PDB entry 1TKP | X-ray diffraction, 2.20 A resolution | chains A and C of the 4 polymer chains in the assembly

== Chain A (and C) ==
Name: Iron-rich dpsA-homolog protein
Source organism: Halobacterium salinarum
Notes: chain C of this document is another copy of the same molecule, construct and numbering; everything in this record applies to it too
Reference sequence: Q9HMP7 (DPSA_HALN1); numbering as in UniProt (aligned over 1-182)
Amino-acid sequence (182 residues; numbered 1 to 182; the number before each row is that of its first residue):
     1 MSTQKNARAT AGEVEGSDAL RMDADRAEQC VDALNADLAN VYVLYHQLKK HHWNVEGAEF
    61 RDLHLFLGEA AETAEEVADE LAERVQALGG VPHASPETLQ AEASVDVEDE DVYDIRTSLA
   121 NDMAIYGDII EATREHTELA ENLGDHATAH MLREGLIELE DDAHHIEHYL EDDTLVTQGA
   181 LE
Not modelled in the structure: 1, 182 (chain C: 1-6, 182)
Metal / ion sites: Fe ion site 1: His52 (shared with 2 residues of chain B); Fe ion site 2: Glu56 (shared with 2 residues of chain B); Na+: Glu59 (shared with 1 residue of chain B; 1 residue of chain D); Fe ion site 3: Glu75 (shared with 1 residue of chain B); Fe ion site 4: Asp79, Glu83 (shared with 1 residue of chain B); Fe ion site 5: Gln86 (shared with 1 residue of chain B; 1 residue of chain D); Fe ion site 6 near Glu154 (its only coordinating residue here); Fe ion site 7: His168 (shared with Gln86(C) of chain C; 1 residue of chain D)
What the authors report for this chain:
  - Fe ion coordination: Glu56, Glu75, Gln86, Glu154, His168, Glu171, Asp172

== How chain A and chain C interact ==
Residue-residue contacts (38):
  Met123(A) - Ala19(C)  hydrophobic
  Ala124(A) - Arg21(C)  hydrogen bond (backbone-side chain)
  Gly127(A) - Ala19(C)
  Gly127(A) - Arg21(C)
  Asp128(A) - Arg21(C)  salt bridge
  Ile130(A) - Ala19(C)
  Ile130(A) - Leu20(C)
  Glu131(A) - Arg21(C)  salt bridge
  Arg134(A) - Leu20(C)  hydrogen bond (side chain-backbone)
  Arg134(A) - Arg21(C)  hydrogen bond (side chain-backbone)
  Arg134(A) - Met22(C)
  Arg134(A) - Gly144(C)
  Arg134(A) - His146(C)  hydrogen bond (backbone-side chain)
  Thr137(A) - His146(C)
  Glu138(A) - Gly144(C)
  Glu138(A) - His146(C)  salt bridge
  Arg153(A) - Glu141(C)  salt bridge
  Arg153(A) - His150(C)
  Arg153(A) - Arg153(C)
  Glu154(A) - His150(C)  salt bridge
  Glu154(A) - Glu154(C)
  Leu156(A) - Ala147(C)
  Ile157(A) - His150(C)
  Ile157(A) - Met151(C)  hydrophobic
  Glu160(A) - Leu20(C)
  Glu160(A) - Arg84(C)  salt bridge
  Glu160(A) - Ala147(C)
  Ala163(A) - Ala19(C)
  Ala163(A) - Leu20(C)  hydrophobic
  His164(A) - Gln86(C)  hydrogen bond
  His164(A) - Ala87(C)
  Glu167(A) - Ser17(C)  hydrogen bond
  Glu167(A) - Asp18(C)  hydrogen bond (side chain-backbone)
  Glu167(A) - Ala19(C)  hydrogen bond (side chain-backbone)
  His168(A) - Gln86(C)  hydrogen bond
  Glu171(A) - Arg8(C)  salt bridge
  Asp172(A) - Arg8(C)  salt bridge
  Asp173(A) - Arg8(C)  salt bridge
Other interface residues (no listed pair), chain A (22 interface residues in all): His150
Other interface residues (no listed pair), chain C (21 interface residues in all): Glu15, Arg26, Asp145

== Overview ==
22 residues of chain A face 21 of chain C across their interface, with 9 hydrogen bonds and 9 salt bridges.
Polar contacts include Asp128(A)-Arg21(C), Glu131(A)-Arg21(C) and Glu138(A)-His146(C). The Fe ion site 4 is
built by Asp79(A) and Glu83(A). From the paper: Fe ion coordination by Glu56(A), Glu75(A) and Gln86(A) among
others.
Both chains are Iron-rich dpsA-homolog protein (Halobacterium salinarum). Entry 1TKP (Iron-oxo clusters
biomineralizing on protein surfaces. Structural analysis of H.salinarum DpsA in its low and high ...) was
determined by X-ray diffraction, deposited together with 1TJO, 1TK6, 1TKO and 1MOJ.
